Entry 8XKW (electron microscopy, 3.64 A resolution); this record covers chains A and F of the 10 polymer chains in the assembly.

# Chain A (and F)
Name: Mitochondrial import receptor subunit TOM40
From: Saccharomyces cerevisiae
Notes: chain F of this document is another copy of the same molecule, construct and numbering; everything in this record applies to it too
UniProt: P23644 (TOM40_YEAST); residues 1-387 here = UniProt positions 1-387
Amino-acid sequence (387 residues; each row starts with the number of its first residue):
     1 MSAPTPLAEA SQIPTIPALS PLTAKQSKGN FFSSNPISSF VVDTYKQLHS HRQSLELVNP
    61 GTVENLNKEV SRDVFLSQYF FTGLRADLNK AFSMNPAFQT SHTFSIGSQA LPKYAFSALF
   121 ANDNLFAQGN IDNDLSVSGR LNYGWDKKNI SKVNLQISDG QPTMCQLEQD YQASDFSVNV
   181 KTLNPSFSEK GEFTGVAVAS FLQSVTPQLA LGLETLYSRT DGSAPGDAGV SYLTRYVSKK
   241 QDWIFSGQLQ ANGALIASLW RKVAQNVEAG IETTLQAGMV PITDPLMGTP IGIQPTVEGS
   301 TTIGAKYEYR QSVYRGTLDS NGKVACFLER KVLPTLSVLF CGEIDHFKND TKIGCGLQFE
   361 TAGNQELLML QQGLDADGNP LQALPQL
Unresolved in the structure: 1-48, 281-293, 374-387

# How chain A and chain F interact
Residue-residue contacts - 17 pairs, chain A then chain F:
  Leu84(A) - Ile344(F)  hydrophobic
  Leu84(A) - Thr351(F)
  Leu84(A) - Ile353(F)  hydrophobic
  Ile106(A) - Asn349(F)
  Ile106(A) - Thr351(F)
  Gly107(A) - Thr351(F)
  Lys113(A) - Asn349(F)
  Ile344(A) - Leu84(F)  hydrophobic
  Asn349(A) - Ile106(F)
  Asn349(A) - Lys113(F)
  Thr351(A) - Leu84(F)
  Thr351(A) - Ile106(F)
  Thr351(A) - Gly107(F)
  Ile353(A) - Leu84(F)  hydrophobic
  Ile353(A) - Cys355(F)  hydrophobic
  Cys355(A) - Ile353(F)  hydrophobic
  Cys355(A) - Cys355(F)  hydrophobic
Other interface residues (no listed pair), chain A (11 interface residues in all): Phe340, Glu343
Other interface residues (no listed pair), chain F (12 interface residues in all): Phe340, Glu343, Asp350

# Overview
The interface between chain A and chain F involves 11 residues on one side and 12 on the other.
Chain A and chain F are both Mitochondrial import receptor subunit TOM40 (Saccharomyces cerevisiae); the
structure, Structure of the TOM40 complex unannealed, was determined by electron microscopy.
